PDB entry 4EGG | X-ray diffraction, 2.21 A resolution | chains A and B of the 6 polymer chains in the assembly

[Chain A (and B)]
Protein: Putative acetyltransferase SACOL2570
Source organism: Staphylococcus aureus subsp. aureus
Notes: EC 2.3.1.-; chain B of this document is another copy of the same molecule, construct and numbering; everything in this record applies to it too
UniProt: Q5HCZ5 (ATRF2_STAAC); numbering as in UniProt (aligned over 1-199)
Amino-acid sequence (207 residues; numbered 1 to 207; the number before each row is that of its first residue):
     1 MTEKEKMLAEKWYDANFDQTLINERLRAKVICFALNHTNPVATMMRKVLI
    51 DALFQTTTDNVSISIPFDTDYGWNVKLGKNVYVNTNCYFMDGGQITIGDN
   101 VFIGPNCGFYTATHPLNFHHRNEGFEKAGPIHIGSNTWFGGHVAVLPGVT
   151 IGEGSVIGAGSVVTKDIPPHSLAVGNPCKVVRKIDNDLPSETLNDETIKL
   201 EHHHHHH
Not modelled in the structure: 189-207
Sequence notes: engineered mutation Thr-20 (Tyr in Q5HCZ5), Leu-26 (Ala in Q5HCZ5), Val-30 (Asp in Q5HCZ5), Ala-34 (Glu in Q5HCZ5), Asn-39 (Arg in Q5HCZ5), Val-41 (Ser in Q5HCZ5), Met-44 (Asn in Q5HCZ5), Met-45 (Lys in Q5HCZ5), Val-48 (Glu in Q5HCZ5), Ala-52 (Gln in Q5HCZ5); expression tag (200-207)
What the authors report for this chain:
  - self-association interface (contacts with another copy of this molecule): Ala-52

[Chain A / chain B interface]
Residue-residue contacts (55):
  Phe-17(A) with Tyr-82(B)
  Leu-26(A) with Pro-40(B), hydrophobic
  Lys-29(A) with Pro-40(B)
  Val-30(A) with Asn-39(B); Val-41(B), hydrophobic
  Phe-33(A) with Asn-36(B); His-37(B); Thr-38(B); Asn-39(B); Pro-40(B); Ile-65(B), hydrophobic
  His-37(A) with His-37(B)
  Asp-68(A) with Thr-85(B)
  Asn-86(A) with Asn-86(B); Asn-106(B), hydrogen bond
  Tyr-88(A) with Asn-84(B), hydrogen bond; Thr-85(B); Pro-105(B), hydrophobic
  Met-90(A) with Asn-84(B); Pro-105(B)
  Asn-106(A) with His-142(B), hydrogen bond (backbone-side chain)
  Gly-108(A) with His-142(B)
  Tyr-110(A) with Pro-105(B), hydrophobic; Asn-106(B), hydrogen bond; Gly-141(B); His-142(B), hydrogen bond
  His-114(A) with Phe-102(B); Trp-138(B)
  Pro-115(A) with Trp-138(B)
  Leu-116(A) with Val-156(B), hydrophobic; Arg-182(B); Ile-184(B); Asn-186(B)
  Asn-117(A) with Asp-185(B), hydrogen bond (side chain-backbone); Asn-186(B); Asp-187(B), hydrogen bond (side chain-backbone)
  Phe-118(A) with Asn-136(B); Asn-186(B), hydrogen bond (backbone-side chain)
  His-119(A) with Asn-186(B), hydrogen bond (side chain-backbone); Asp-187(B); Leu-188(B)
  Arg-121(A) with Phe-102(B); Asn-136(B), hydrogen bond (side chain-backbone); Thr-137(B); Trp-138(B); Val-156(B)
  Asn-122(A) with Asn-100(B); Phe-102(B); Asn-136(B), hydrogen bond
  Val-143(A) with His-142(B)
  Leu-146(A) with Ala-159(B), hydrophobic
  Val-162(A) with Ala-159(B); Gly-160(B)
  Asn-176(A) with Gly-160(B), hydrogen bond (side chain-backbone); Asn-176(B)
Other interface residues (no listed pair), chain A (30 interface residues in all): Asn-16, Cys-107, Thr-113, His-142, Ala-144
Other interface residues (no listed pair), chain B (34 interface residues in all): Gly-154, His-170, Leu-172, Gly-175

[In short]
Chain A and chain B form an interface of 30 and 34 residues respectively; the contacts include 12 hydrogen
bonds. Polar pairs include Asn-86(A)/Asn-106(B), Tyr-88(A)/Asn-84(B) and Asn-106(A)/His-142(B). From the
paper: a self-association interface involving Ala-52(A).
Both chains are Putative acetyltransferase SACOL2570 (Staphylococcus aureus subsp. aureus). Entry 4EGG
(Computationally Designed Self-assembling tetrahedron protein, T310) was determined by X-ray diffraction,
deposited together with 3VCD, 4DCL and 4DDF.
